PDB entry 6L4T | electron microscopy, 2.60 A resolution | chains 11 and 16 of the 10 polymer chains in the assembly

Chain 11:
Name: Fucoxanthin chlorophyll a/c-binding protein Lhcq13
From: Chaetoceros gracilis
Sequence (229 residues; row label = number of the first residue in the row):
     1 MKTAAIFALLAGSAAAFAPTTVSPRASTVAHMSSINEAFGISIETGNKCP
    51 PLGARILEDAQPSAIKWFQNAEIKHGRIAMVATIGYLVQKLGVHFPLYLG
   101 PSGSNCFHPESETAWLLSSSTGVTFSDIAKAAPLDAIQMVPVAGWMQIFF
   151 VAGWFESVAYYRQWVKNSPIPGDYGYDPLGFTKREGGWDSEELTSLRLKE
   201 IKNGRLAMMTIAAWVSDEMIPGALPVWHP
Not modelled in the structure: 1-33, 225-229
Metal / ion sites: chlorophyll a Mg (4 sites), coordinated by Glu44, Glu72, Glu156, Glu200; Chlorophyll c1 Mg site 1 near His75 (its only coordinating residue here); Chlorophyll c1 Mg site 2 near Gln147 (its only coordinating residue here); Chlorophyll c1 Mg site 3 near Asn203 (its only coordinating residue here)
Residues lining bound ligands:
  - Fucoxanthin (A86; (3S,3'S,5R,5'R,6S,6'R,8'R)-3,5'-dihydroxy-8-oxo-6',7'-didehydro-5,5',6,6',7,8-hexahydro-5,6-epoxy-beta,beta-caroten-3'- yl acetate), molecule 1: Pro50, Pro51, Leu52, Gly53, His75, Ile78, Ala79, Ala82, Gly85, Tyr86, Pro133, Leu134, Ile137, Met208, Ile211, Ala212, Val215
  - Fucoxanthin (A86), molecule 2: Lys74, Arg77, Ile78, Trp115, Leu116, Leu117, Ser119, Phe125, Ile148, Ala152, Phe155, Glu156, Tyr174
  - Fucoxanthin (A86), molecule 3: Leu97, Tyr98, Leu99, Gly100, Trp154
  - chlorophyll a (CLA), molecule 1: Ile35, Ala38, Phe39, Gly40, Ile41, Thr45, Lys48, Cys49, Pro50, Gly53, Ile56, Leu57, Phe68, Gln69, Ala71, Glu72, His75, Arg205, Met208, Met209
  - chlorophyll a (CLA), molecule 2: Ile43, Glu44, Ser195, Leu198, Lys199, Lys202, Asn203, Leu206
  - chlorophyll a (CLA), molecule 3: Trp67, Asn70, Ala71, Lys74, His75, Ile78, Phe149, Ala152, Gly153, Glu156, Tyr160, Trp164
  - chlorophyll a (CLA), molecule 4: Arg77, Met80, Val81, Ile84, Phe155, Ile170, Pro171, Gly172, Asp173, Tyr174, Gly175, Tyr176, Asp177, Phe181, Thr182, Trp188, Leu193, Leu196, Arg197, Lys199, Glu200, Asn203
  - chlorophyll a (CLA), molecule 5: Ile78, Val81, Ala82, Ile84, Gly85, Val88, Gln89, Val93, His94, Phe95, Leu97, Leu117, Phe125, Ile128, Ala129, Ala136, Ile137, Val140, Trp145
  - Diadinoxanthin (DD6; (3S,3'R,5R,6S,7cis)-7',8'-didehydro-5,6-dihydro-5,6-epoxy-beta,beta-carotene-3,3'-diol): Met80, Val81, Thr83, Ile84, Tyr176, Asp177, Pro178, Leu179, Gly180, Phe181, Asn203, Leu206, Ala207, Thr210, Trp214
  - Chlorophyll c1 (KC1), molecule 1: Trp67, Phe68, Ala71, His75, Ile78
  - Chlorophyll c1 (KC1), molecule 2: Ile84, Leu196, Lys199, Asn203, Leu206
  - Chlorophyll c1 (KC1), molecule 3: Leu117, Ser118, Ser119, Ser120, Pro141, Ala143, Gly144, Gln147, Ile148, Val151
  - Chlorophyll c1 (KC1), molecule 4: Val151, Trp154, Phe155, Val158, Arg162, Gly175, Tyr176, Asp177, Pro178
  - Chlorophyll c1 (KC1), molecule 5: Ser157, Tyr160, Tyr161

Chain 16:
Name: Fucoxanthin chlorophyll a/c-binding protein Lhcq5
From: Chaetoceros gracilis
Sequence (218 residues; row label = number of the first residue in the row):
     1 MKIATLFLALASSAAAFAPSQQVRSMTNEKMKPRQARNNFALNMKVDEMP
    51 GATAPLGKFDPLNLATLGSESTLAWFRAAELKHSRVAMLATTGYLVQAAG
   101 IHFPGMLSSDVSFESLSAMKPLDAWDAVPEGGKNQIYFTIFLAEFITECK
   151 GTHYTKGGPLPTIVFPPIDFSTVNPEQLKTRQNRELNNGRLAMIAIMSFV
   201 AAANIPGSVPALAGNPMF
Not modelled in the structure: 1-44
Metal / ion sites: chlorophyll a Mg (8 sites), coordinated by Glu80, His83, Gln97, Glu144, Phe165, Glu185, Asn188, Ser208; Chlorophyll c1 Mg site 1 near Gln135 (its only coordinating residue here); Chlorophyll c1 Mg site 2 near Glu148 (its only coordinating residue here)
Residues lining bound ligands:
  - Fucoxanthin (A86; (3S,3'S,5R,5'R,6S,6'R,8'R)-3,5'-dihydroxy-8-oxo-6',7'-didehydro-5,5',6,6',7,8-hexahydro-5,6-epoxy-beta,beta-caroten-3'- yl acetate), molecule 1: Lys82, Arg85, Val86, Leu89, Met106, Leu107, Ser108, Ile136, Ile140, Ala143, Glu144
  - Fucoxanthin (A86), molecule 2: Met88, Thr91, Thr92, Asn188, Leu191, Ala192, Ala195, Ser198, Val209, Pro210, Ala211, Leu212
  - Fucoxanthin (A86), molecule 3: Leu122, Trp125, Tyr137, Val200
  - Fucoxanthin / chlorophyll a, molecule 1: Ile101, His102, Phe103
  - Fucoxanthin / chlorophyll a, molecule 2: Phe165, Pro166, Ile168, Phe170
  - chlorophyll a (CLA), molecule 1: Val46, Met49, Pro50, Gly51, Ala52, Leu56, Gly57, Lys58, Phe59, Asp60, Leu64, Ala65, Leu73, Phe76, Arg77, Ala79, Glu80, His83, Arg190, Met193, Ile194
  - chlorophyll a (CLA), molecule 2: Thr53, Ala54, Pro55, Thr180, Asn183, Arg184, Asn187, Asn188, Leu191
  - chlorophyll a (CLA), molecule 3: Trp75, Phe76, Ala79, His83, Met197
  - chlorophyll a (CLA), molecule 4: Trp75, Ala78, Ala79, Lys82, His83, Val86, Tyr137, Ile140, Phe141, Glu144, Glu148, Tyr154
  - chlorophyll a (CLA), molecule 5: Arg85, Met88, Leu89, Pro161, Thr162, Ile163, Asp169, Phe170, Ser171, Leu178, Arg181, Gln182, Arg184, Glu185, Asn188
  - chlorophyll a (CLA), molecule 6: Val86, Leu89, Ala90, Thr92, Gly93, Val96, Gln97, Ile101, His102, Phe103, Leu107, Phe113, Leu116, Ser117, Ala124, Trp125, Val128, Ile136
  - chlorophyll a (CLA), molecule 7: Thr139, Ile140, Ala143, Thr147, Thr162, Ile163, Val164, Phe165, Pro166, Phe170
  - chlorophyll a (CLA), molecule 8: Leu142, Val164, Phe165, Pro167
  - chlorophyll a (CLA), molecule 9: Arg181, Arg184, Asn188, Leu191
  - chlorophyll a (CLA), molecule 10: Ile194, Met197, Ser198, Ala201, Ile205, Pro206, Gly207, Ser208, Val209, Pro210
  - Diadinoxanthin (DD6; (3S,3'R,5R,6S,7cis)-7',8'-didehydro-5,6-dihydro-5,6-epoxy-beta,beta-carotene-3,3'-diol), molecule 1: Phe59, Asp60, Pro61, Leu62, Asn63, Leu64, His83, Val86, Ala87, Ala90, Gly93, Tyr94, Gln97, Pro121, Leu122, Trp125, Met193, Ile194, Ile196, Met197
  - Diadinoxanthin (DD6), molecule 2: Pro166, Pro167, Ile168
  - Chlorophyll c1 (KC1), molecule 1: Trp75, Phe145, Glu148, Cys149, His153, Thr155, Lys156
  - Chlorophyll c1 (KC1), molecule 2: Leu107, Ser108, Ser109, Val128, Pro129, Gly131, Gly132, Gln135, Ile136, Thr139

How chain 11 and chain 16 interact:
Contacting residue pairs (26; chain 11 residue first):
  Tyr98(11) - Leu122(16)  hydrogen bond (side chain-backbone)
  Tyr98(11) - Trp125(16)
  Leu99(11) - Asn204(16)  hydrogen bond (backbone-side chain)
  Gly100(11) - Leu122(16)
  Gly100(11) - Asn204(16)
  Pro101(11) - Asp123(16)
  Pro101(11) - Ala203(16)
  Pro101(11) - Asn204(16)
  Ser102(11) - Asp126(16)
  Asn105(11) - Asn204(16)  hydrogen bond
  Phe107(11) - Asn204(16)
  Phe107(11) - Ile205(16)  hydrophobic
  His108(11) - Asn204(16)  hydrogen bond (side chain-backbone)
  Leu179(11) - Thr72(16)  hydrogen bond (backbone-side chain)
  Leu179(11) - Trp75(16)
  Gly180(11) - Ser69(16)  hydrogen bond (backbone-side chain)
  Gly180(11) - Thr72(16)  hydrogen bond (backbone-side chain)
  Phe181(11) - Leu67(16)  hydrophobic
  Phe181(11) - Gly68(16)
  Phe181(11) - Thr72(16)
  Lys183(11) - Ser69(16)
  Arg184(11) - Thr66(16)  hydrogen bond (side chain-backbone)
  Arg184(11) - Leu67(16)
  Arg184(11) - Gly68(16)
  Glu192(11) - Thr66(16)
  Leu196(11) - Leu67(16)  hydrophobic
Interface residues without a listed pair, chain 16 (17 interface residues in all): Ser71, Phe76, Met197, Val200

Overview:
15 residues of chain 11 and 17 residues of chain 16 are in contact, with 8 hydrogen bonds. Polar contacts
include Tyr98(11)-Leu122(16), Leu99(11)-Asn204(16) and Asn105(11)-Asn204(16). One Fucoxanthin molecule is
bound between chain 11 and chain 16.
Here chain 11 is Fucoxanthin chlorophyll a/c-binding protein Lhcq13 and chain 16 is Fucoxanthin chlorophyll
a/c-binding protein Lhcq5, both from Chaetoceros gracilis. Entry 6L4T (Structure of the peripheral FCPI from
diatom) was determined by electron microscopy together with 6L4U from the same study.
